5N60 - chains C and K of the 18 polymer chains in the assembly; structure by electron microscopy, 7.70 A resolution (low resolution: residue-level contacts below are approximate; hydrogen-bond / salt-bridge calls are withheld).

Chain C:
Protein: DNA-directed RNA polymerases I and III subunit RPAC1
From: Saccharomyces cerevisiae (strain ATCC 204508 / S288c)
Reference sequence: P07703 (RPAC1_YEAST); numbering as in UniProt (aligned over 1-335)
Amino-acid sequence (335 residues; numbered 1 to 335; the number before each row is that of its first residue):
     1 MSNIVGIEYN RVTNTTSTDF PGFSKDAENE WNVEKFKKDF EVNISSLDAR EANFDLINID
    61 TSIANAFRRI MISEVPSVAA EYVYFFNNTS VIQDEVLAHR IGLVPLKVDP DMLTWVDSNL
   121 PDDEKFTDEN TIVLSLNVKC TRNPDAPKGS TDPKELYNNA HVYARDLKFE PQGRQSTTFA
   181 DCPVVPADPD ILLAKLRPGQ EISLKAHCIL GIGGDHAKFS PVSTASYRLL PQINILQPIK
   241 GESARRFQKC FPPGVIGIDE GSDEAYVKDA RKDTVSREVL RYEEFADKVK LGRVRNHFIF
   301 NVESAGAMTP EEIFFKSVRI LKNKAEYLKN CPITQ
Not modelled in the structure: 1-30
Curated features (UniProtKB/Swiss-Prot):
  - modified residue: S2 (N-acetylserine), S17 (Phosphoserine)

Chain K:
Protein: DNA-directed RNA polymerases I and III subunit RPAC2
From: Saccharomyces cerevisiae (strain ATCC 204508 / S288c)
Reference sequence: P28000 (RPAC2_YEAST); numbering as in UniProt (aligned over 1-142)
Amino-acid sequence (142 residues; row label = number of the first residue in the row):
     1 MTEDIEQKKT ATEVTPQEPK HIQEEEEQDV DMTGDEEQEE EPDREKIKLL TQATSEDGTS
    61 ASFQIVEEDH TLGNALRYVI MKNPDVEFCG YSIPHPSENL LNIRIQTYGE TTAVDALQKG
   121 LKDLMDLCDV VESKFTEKIK SM
Not modelled in the structure: 1-41
Curated features (UniProtKB/Swiss-Prot):
  - modified residue (Phosphothreonine): T15, T33
  - cross-link: K134 (Glycyl lysine isopeptide (Lys-Gly) (interchain with G-Cter in ubiquitin))

How chain C and chain K interact:
Contacting residue pairs (45; chain C residue first):
  W31(C) with Y78(K); K82(K); L127(K)
  V33(C) with V130(K)
  F36(C) with V130(K); V131(K)
  K37(C) with V130(K); S133(K); K134(K)
  F40(C) with K134(K)
  E41(C) with K138(K)
  V42(C) with F135(K); K138(K)
  I44(C) with M142(K)
  L47(C) with M142(K)
  F54(C) with F135(K)
  S62(C) with N74(K)
  I63(C) with L127(K)
  F67(C) with V131(K)
  R69(C) with D69(K); T71(K)
  F314(C) with F135(K)
  F315(C) with F135(K); T136(K); I139(K)
  V318(C) with V131(K)
  R319(C) with E132(K)
  L321(C) with C128(K)
  K322(C) with M125(K); C128(K); D129(K)
  K324(C) with E68(K)
  A325(C) with M125(K)
  E326(C) with M125(K)
  L328(C) with L72(K); L121(K)
  K329(C) with K122(K); M125(K)
  I333(C) with I47(K); L117(K)
  T334(C) with R44(K); I47(K); K48(K); L49(K)
  Q335(C) with L49(K)
Other interface residues (no listed pair), chain C (36 interface residues in all): K38, L56, I59, D60, A66, E311, Y327, P332
Other interface residues (no listed pair), chain K (39 interface residues in all): P42, D43, K46, T51, F63, A75, V114, Q118, D123, L124, D126

In short:
36 residues of chain C and 39 residues of chain K are in contact.
Chain C is DNA-directed RNA polymerases I and III subunit RPAC1 and chain K is DNA-directed RNA polymerases I
and III subunit RPAC2, both from Saccharomyces cerevisiae (strain ATCC 204508 / S288c); the structure, Cryo-EM
structure of RNA polymerase I in complex with Rrn3 and Core Factor (Orientation I), was determined by electron
microscopy, deposited together with 5O7X, 5N5Y, 5N5Z and 5N61.
